Entry 7ZWA (electron microscopy, 2.80 A resolution); this record covers chains B and E of the 5 polymer chains in the assembly.

Chain B:
Protein: X-ray repair cross-complementing protein 5
From: Homo sapiens
Notes: EC 3.6.4.-
UniProt: P13010 (XRCC5_HUMAN); residue numbers follow UniProt; this construct covers 1-732
Sequence (732 residues; numbered 1 to 732; the number before each row is that of its first residue):
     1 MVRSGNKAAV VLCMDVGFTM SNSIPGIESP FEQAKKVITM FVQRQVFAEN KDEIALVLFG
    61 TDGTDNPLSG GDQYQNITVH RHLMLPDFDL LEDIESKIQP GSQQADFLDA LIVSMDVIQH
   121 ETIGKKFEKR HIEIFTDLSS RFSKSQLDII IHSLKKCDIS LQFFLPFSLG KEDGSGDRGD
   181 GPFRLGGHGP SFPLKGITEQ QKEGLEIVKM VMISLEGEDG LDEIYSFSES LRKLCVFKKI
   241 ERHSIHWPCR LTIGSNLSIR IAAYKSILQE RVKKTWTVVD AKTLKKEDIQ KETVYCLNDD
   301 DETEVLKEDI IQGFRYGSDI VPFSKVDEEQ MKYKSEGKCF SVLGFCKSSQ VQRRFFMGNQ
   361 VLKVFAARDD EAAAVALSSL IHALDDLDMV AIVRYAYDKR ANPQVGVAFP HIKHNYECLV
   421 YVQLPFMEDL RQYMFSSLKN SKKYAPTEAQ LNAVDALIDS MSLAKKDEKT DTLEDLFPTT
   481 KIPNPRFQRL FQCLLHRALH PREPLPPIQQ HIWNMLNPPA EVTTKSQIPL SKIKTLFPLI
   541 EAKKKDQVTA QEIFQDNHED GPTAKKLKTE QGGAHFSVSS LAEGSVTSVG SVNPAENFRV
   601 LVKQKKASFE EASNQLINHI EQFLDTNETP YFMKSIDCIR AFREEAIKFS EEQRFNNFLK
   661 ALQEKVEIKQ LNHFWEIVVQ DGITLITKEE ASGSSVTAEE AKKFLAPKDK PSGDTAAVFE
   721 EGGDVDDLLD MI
Not modelled in the structure: 1-5, 171-180, 545-732
UniProt features mapped onto this chain:
  - region: Leu-138 to Leu-165 (Leucine-zipper)
  - motif: Glu-720 to Leu-728 (EEXXXDL motif)
  - modified residue: Lys-144 (N6-acetyllysine), Ser-255 (Phosphoserine), Ser-258 (Phosphoserine), Lys-265 (N6-acetyllysine), Ser-318 (Phosphoserine), Lys-332 (N6-acetyllysine), Thr-535 (Phosphothreonine), Ser-577 (Phosphoserine), Ser-579 (Phosphoserine), Ser-580 (Phosphoserine), Lys-660 (N6-acetyllysine), Lys-665 (N6-acetyllysine), Thr-715 (Phosphothreonine)
  - cross-link (Glycyl lysine isopeptide (Lys-Gly)): Lys-195 (interchain with G-Cter in SUMO2), Lys-532 (interchain with G-Cter in SUMO2), Lys-534 (interchain with G-Cter in SUMO2), Lys-566 (interchain with G-Cter in SUMO2), Lys-568 (interchain with G-Cter in SUMO2), Lys-669 (interchain with G-Cter in SUMO2), Lys-688 (interchain with G-Cter in SUMO2)

Chain E:
Molecule: 16-nt DNA strand
Sequence (16 nucleotides; numbered 0 to 15; the number before each row is that of its first residue; numbering starts at 0):
     0 GATATCTAGA GGGATC

Interface between chain B and chain E:
Residue-residue contacts (12; chain B residue first):
  Ile-245(B) with DA3(E), phosphate contact
  Lys-265(B) with DA3(E), sugar contact; DT4(E), salt bridge to the phosphate
  Lys-291(B) with DA9(E), salt bridge to the phosphate
  Gln-360(B) with DT4(E), phosphate contact
  Tyr-397(B) with DA3(E), sugar contact; DT4(E), sugar contact
  Arg-400(B) with DT4(E), hydrogen bond to the base; DC5(E), hydrogen bond to the sugar
  Ala-401(B) with DC5(E), phosphate contact
  Asn-402(B) with DC5(E), phosphate contact; DT6(E), phosphate contact

In short:
8 residues of chain B face 5 of chain E across their interface; the contacts include 2 hydrogen bonds and 2
salt bridges. Among the polar pairs are Arg-400(B)/DT4(E), Arg-400(B)/DC5(E) and Lys-265(B)/DT4(E).
Chain B is X-ray repair cross-complementing protein 5 (Homo sapiens) and chain E is a 16-nt DNA strand; the
structure, CryoEM structure of Ku heterodimer bound to DNA and PAXX, was determined by electron microscopy
(same publication as 8ASC, 7ZYG, 8BH3, 8BHV and 8BHY).
